Entry 6HXI (X-ray diffraction, 2.10 A resolution); this record covers chains B and D of the 4 polymer chains in the assembly.

== Chain B (and D) ==
Protein: Succinyl-CoA ligase (ADP-forming) subunit alpha
Source organism: Methanosaeta concilii
Notes: EC 6.2.1.5; chain D of this document is another copy of the same molecule, construct and numbering; everything in this record applies to it too
UniProt: A0A1V4VDZ9 (A0A1V4VDZ9_9EURY); residues 1-622 here = UniProt positions 1-622
Amino-acid sequence (631 residues; numbered 1 to 631; the number before each row is that of its first residue):
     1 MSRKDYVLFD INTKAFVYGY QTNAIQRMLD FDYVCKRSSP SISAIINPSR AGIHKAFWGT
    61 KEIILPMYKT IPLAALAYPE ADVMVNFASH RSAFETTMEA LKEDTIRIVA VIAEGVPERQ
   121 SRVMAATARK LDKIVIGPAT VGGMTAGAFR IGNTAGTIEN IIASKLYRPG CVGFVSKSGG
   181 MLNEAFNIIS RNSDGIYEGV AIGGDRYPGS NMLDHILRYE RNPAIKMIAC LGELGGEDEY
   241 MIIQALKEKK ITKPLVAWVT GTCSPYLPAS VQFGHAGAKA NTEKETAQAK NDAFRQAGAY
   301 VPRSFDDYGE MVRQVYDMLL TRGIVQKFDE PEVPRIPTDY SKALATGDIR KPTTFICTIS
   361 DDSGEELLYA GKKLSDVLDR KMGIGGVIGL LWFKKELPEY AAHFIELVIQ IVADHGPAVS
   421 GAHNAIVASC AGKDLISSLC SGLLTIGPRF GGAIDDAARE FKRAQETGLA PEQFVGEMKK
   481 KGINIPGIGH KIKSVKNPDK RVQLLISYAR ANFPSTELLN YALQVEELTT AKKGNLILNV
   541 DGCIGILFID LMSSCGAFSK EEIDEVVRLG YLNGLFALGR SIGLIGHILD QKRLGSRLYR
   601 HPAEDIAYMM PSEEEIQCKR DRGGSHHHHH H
Disordered / not traced: 1-3, 620-631
Sequence notes: expression tag (623-631)

== How chain B and chain D interact ==
Inter-chain disulfides: Cys555(B)-Cys618(D), Cys618(B)-Cys555(D)
Residue-residue contacts (114; chain B residue first):
  Gln26(B) with Arg350(D)
  Asp30(B) with Arg350(D), salt bridge
  Ile53(B) with Ile356(D), hydrophobic
  Lys55(B) with Thr353(D), hydrogen bond (side chain-backbone); Ile356(D)
  Phe57(B) with Arg350(D); Lys351(D); Pro352(D)
  Gly59(B) with Arg350(D), hydrogen bond (backbone-side chain)
  Glu62(B) with Pro352(D); Thr353(D), hydrogen bond
  Ile64(B) with Ile356(D), hydrophobic
  Ile336(B) with Arg350(D)
  Pro337(B) with Gly347(D); Asp348(D); Ile349(D); Arg350(D)
  Thr338(B) with Asp348(D), hydrogen bond (backbone-backbone); Ile349(D); Arg350(D), hydrogen bond (backbone-backbone)
  Asp339(B) with Arg350(D), salt bridge
  Tyr340(B) with Tyr340(D), hydrophobic; Ile349(D), hydrophobic; Arg350(D), hydrogen bond (backbone-backbone); Lys351(D)
  Ala343(B) with Ile349(D), hydrophobic
  Gly347(B) with Pro337(D)
  Asp348(B) with Pro337(D); Thr338(D), hydrogen bond (backbone-backbone); Asp348(D)
  Ile349(B) with Pro337(D); Thr338(D); Tyr340(D), hydrophobic; Ala343(D), hydrophobic
  Arg350(B) with Gln26(D); Asp30(D), salt bridge; Phe57(D); Gly59(D), hydrogen bond (side chain-backbone); Ile336(D); Pro337(D); Thr338(D), hydrogen bond (backbone-backbone); Asp339(D), salt bridge; Tyr340(D), hydrogen bond (backbone-backbone)
  Lys351(B) with Phe57(D); Tyr340(D)
  Pro352(B) with Phe57(D); Glu62(D)
  Thr353(B) with Lys55(D), hydrogen bond (backbone-side chain); Glu62(D), hydrogen bond
  Ile356(B) with Ile53(D), hydrophobic; Lys55(D); Ile64(D), hydrophobic
  His415(B) with Arg600(D)
  Pro417(B) with Ile606(D), hydrophobic; Tyr608(D)
  Ala418(B) with Arg600(D); His601(D), hydrogen bond (backbone-backbone); Ile606(D), hydrophobic
  Val419(B) with Arg600(D)
  Ser420(B) with Val427(D); Leu598(D); Tyr599(D), hydrogen bond (side chain-backbone)
  His423(B) with His423(D), hydrogen bond; Tyr599(D); His601(D)
  Asn424(B) with Asn424(D), hydrogen bond (backbone-side chain); Val427(D); Ser441(D), hydrogen bond
  Val427(B) with Ser420(D); Asn424(D)
  Cys430(B) with Arg449(D), hydrogen bond (backbone-side chain)
  Ala431(B) with Thr445(D); Arg449(D)
  Gly432(B) with Pro448(D); Arg449(D)
  Lys433(B) with Leu444(D), hydrogen bond (side chain-backbone); Thr445(D); Ile446(D), hydrogen bond (side chain-backbone); Gly447(D)
  Ser437(B) with Leu444(D)
  Cys440(B) with Leu444(D), hydrophobic
  Ser441(B) with Asn424(D), hydrogen bond; Ser441(D), hydrogen bond (side chain-backbone); Leu444(D)
  Leu444(B) with Lys433(D), hydrogen bond (backbone-side chain); Ser437(D); Cys440(D), hydrophobic; Ser441(D)
  Thr445(B) with Ala431(D); Lys433(D)
  Ile446(B) with Lys433(D), hydrogen bond (backbone-side chain)
  Gly447(B) with Lys433(D)
  Pro448(B) with Gly432(D)
  Arg449(B) with Cys430(D), hydrogen bond (side chain-backbone); Ala431(D); Ser596(D), hydrogen bond (side chain-backbone); Arg597(D); Leu598(D)
  Ser596(B) with Arg449(D), hydrogen bond (backbone-side chain)
  Arg597(B) with Arg449(D)
  Leu598(B) with Ser420(D); Arg449(D)
  Tyr599(B) with Ser420(D), hydrogen bond (backbone-side chain); His423(D); His601(D)
  Arg600(B) with His415(D); Ala418(D); Val419(D)
  His601(B) with Ala418(D), hydrogen bond (backbone-backbone); His423(D); Tyr599(D)
  Ile606(B) with Pro417(D), hydrophobic; Ala418(D), hydrophobic
  Tyr608(B) with Pro417(D)
Interface residues without a listed pair, chain B (53 interface residues in all): Ala428, Phe450
Interface residues without a listed pair, chain D (53 interface residues in all): Ala428, Phe450

== In short ==
The chain B/chain D interface involves 53 residues from each chain, with 2 disulfide bonds, 29 hydrogen bonds
and 4 salt bridges. Among the polar pairs are Asp30(B)-Arg350(D), Asp339(B)-Arg350(D) and Lys55(B)-Thr353(D).
Both chains are Succinyl-CoA ligase (ADP-forming) subunit alpha (Methanosaeta concilii). Entry 6HXI (Structure
of ATP citrate lyase from Methanothrix soehngenii in complex with citrate and coenzyme A) was determined by
X-ray diffraction (same publication as 6HXJ and 6HXQ).
